6UTJ - chains b and c of the 35 polymer chains in the assembly; structure by electron microscopy, 2.90 A resolution.

Chain b (and c):
Molecule: Proteasome subunit alpha
Source organism: Thermoplasma acidophilum
Notes: EC 3.4.25.1; chain c of this document is another copy of the same molecule, construct and numbering; everything in this record applies to it too
UniProtKB: P25156 (PSA_THEAC); residues 8-233 here = UniProt positions 8-233
Sequence (226 residues; each row starts with the number of its first residue):
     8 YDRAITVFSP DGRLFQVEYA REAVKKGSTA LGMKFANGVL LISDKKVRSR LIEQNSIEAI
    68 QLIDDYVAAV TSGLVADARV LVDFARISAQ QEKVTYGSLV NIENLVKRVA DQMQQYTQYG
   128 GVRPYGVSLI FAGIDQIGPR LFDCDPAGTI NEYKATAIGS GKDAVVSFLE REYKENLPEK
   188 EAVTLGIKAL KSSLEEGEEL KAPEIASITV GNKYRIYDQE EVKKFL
Differences from the reference sequence: engineered mutation Ala-66 (Lys in P25156)

How chain b and chain c interact:
Residue-residue contacts (59; chain b residue first):
  Tyr-8(b) / Ala-11(c)
  Asp-9(b) / Ala-11(c)
  Thr-13(b) / Arg-130(c)
  Val-14(b) / Ala-11(c)
  Val-14(b) / Ile-12(c)  hydrophobic
  Val-14(b) / Gln-23(c)
  Phe-15(b) / Gln-23(c)
  Phe-15(b) / Tyr-26(c)  hydrophobic
  Phe-15(b) / Ala-27(c)  hydrophobic
  Phe-15(b) / Arg-130(c)
  Phe-15(b) / Pro-131(c)
  Phe-15(b) / Gly-133(c)
  Ser-16(b) / Tyr-26(c)
  Pro-17(b) / Tyr-26(c)  hydrophobic
  Asp-18(b) / Glu-29(c)
  Asp-18(b) / Lys-33(c)
  Gly-19(b) / Tyr-26(c)
  Gly-19(b) / Ala-30(c)
  Gly-19(b) / Lys-33(c)
  Leu-21(b) / Leu-81(c)  hydrophobic
  Leu-21(b) / Arg-130(c)
  Lys-114(b) / Arg-86(c)
  Lys-114(b) / Arg-93(c)
  Ala-117(b) / Arg-86(c)
  Asp-118(b) / Arg-86(c)  salt bridge
  Asp-118(b) / Val-87(c)
  Gln-121(b) / Ala-83(c)
  Gln-121(b) / Asp-84(c)
  Gln-121(b) / Val-87(c)
  Gln-121(b) / Arg-130(c)
  Thr-124(b) / Arg-130(c)  hydrogen bond (backbone-side chain)
  Gln-125(b) / Asp-84(c)  hydrogen bond
  Gln-125(b) / Val-129(c)
  Gln-125(b) / Arg-130(c)
  Gln-125(b) / Pro-131(c)
  Gln-125(b) / Tyr-132(c)
  Tyr-126(b) / Tyr-123(c)  hydrogen bond
  Tyr-126(b) / Gly-128(c)
  Tyr-126(b) / Val-129(c)  hydrophobic
  Gly-127(b) / Gly-128(c)  hydrogen bond (backbone-backbone)
  Ala-154(b) / Ala-83(c)
  Gly-155(b) / Ala-83(c)
  Gly-155(b) / Arg-86(c)  hydrogen bond (backbone-side chain)
  Thr-156(b) / Val-82(c)
  Ile-157(b) / Arg-86(c)
  Glu-159(b) / Ile-59(c)
  Glu-159(b) / Glu-60(c)  hydrogen bond (backbone-backbone)
  Glu-159(b) / Ser-63(c)
  Glu-159(b) / Ile-64(c)
  Tyr-160(b) / Leu-58(c)
  Tyr-160(b) / Ile-59(c)  hydrophobic
  Lys-161(b) / Leu-58(c)  hydrogen bond (backbone-backbone)
  Lys-161(b) / Glu-60(c)  salt bridge
  Ala-162(b) / Leu-58(c)
  Leu-176(b) / Leu-58(c)
  Glu-177(b) / Arg-57(c)
  Glu-177(b) / Leu-58(c)
  Tyr-180(b) / Arg-57(c)  hydrogen bond (backbone-side chain)
  Tyr-180(b) / Leu-58(c)  hydrophobic
Interface residues without a listed pair, chain b (31 interface residues in all): Lys-41, Asn-158
Interface residues without a listed pair, chain c (29 interface residues in all): Asp-90

In short:
31 residues of chain b and 29 residues of chain c are in contact, with 8 hydrogen bonds and 2 salt bridges.
Among the polar pairs are Asp-118(b)/Arg-86(c), Lys-161(b)/Glu-60(c) and Thr-124(b)/Arg-130(c).
Chain b and chain c are both Proteasome subunit alpha (Thermoplasma acidophilum); the structure, Allosteric
couple between alpha rings of the 20S proteasome. 20S proteasome singly capped by PA26/E102A, C-terminus ...,
was determined by electron microscopy (same publication as 6UTF, 6UTG, 6UTH and 6UTI).
